Entry 5YQG (X-ray diffraction, 2.10 A resolution); this record covers chains A and E of the 6 polymer chains in the assembly.

# Chain A
Protein: 14-3-3 protein eta
From: Mus musculus
UniProtKB: P68510 (1433F_MOUSE); numbering as in UniProt (aligned over 1-246)
Chain sequence (252 residues; numbered -5 to 246; the number before each row is that of its first residue; numbers below 1 keep their minus sign (Gly-5 is residue -5)):
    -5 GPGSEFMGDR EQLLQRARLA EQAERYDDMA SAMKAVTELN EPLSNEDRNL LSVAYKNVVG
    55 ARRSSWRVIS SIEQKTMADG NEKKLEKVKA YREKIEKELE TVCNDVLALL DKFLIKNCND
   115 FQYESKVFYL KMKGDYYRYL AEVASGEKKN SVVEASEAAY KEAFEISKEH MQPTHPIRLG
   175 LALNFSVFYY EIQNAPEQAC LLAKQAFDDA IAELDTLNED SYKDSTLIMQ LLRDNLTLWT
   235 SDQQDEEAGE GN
Disordered / not traced: -5 to -1, 72-74, 209-215, 235-246
Construct notes: expression tag (-5 to 0)
Curated features (UniProtKB/Swiss-Prot):
  - site (Interaction with phosphoserine on interacting protein): Arg57, Arg132
  - modified residue: Gly2 (N-acetylglycine), Ser25 (Phosphoserine), Ser59 (Phosphoserine)

# Chain E
Protein: Peptide from Protein numb homolog
From: Mus musculus
UniProtKB: Q9QZS3 (NUMB_MOUSE); residues 260-290 here correspond to UniProt positions 271-301 (UniProt number = residue number + 11)
Chain sequence (31 residues; row label = number of the first residue in the row):
   260 LARQGSFRGF PALSQKMSPF KRQLSLRINE L
Disordered / not traced: 260-261, 263, 268-270, 288-290
Modified positions: Ser265 (phosphoserine; SEP); Ser284 (phosphoserine; SEP)
Curated features (UniProtKB/Swiss-Prot):
  - modified residue (Phosphoserine): Ser265, Ser284

# Chain A / chain E interface
Pairs across the interface (13):
  Lys50(A) - Gln282(E)
  Lys50(A) - Ser284(E)
  Lys50(A) - Leu285(E)  hydrogen bond (side chain-backbone)
  Arg57(A) - Ser284(E)
  Arg132(A) - Ser284(E)
  Tyr133(A) - Ser284(E)
  Leu177(A) - Leu283(E)
  Leu177(A) - Ser284(E)
  Leu177(A) - Leu285(E)
  Asn178(A) - Ser284(E)
  Asn178(A) - Leu285(E)  hydrogen bond (side chain-backbone)
  Val181(A) - Leu283(E)
  Asn229(A) - Leu283(E)
Also at the interface, not in a pair above, chain A (12 interface residues in all): Lys125, Gly174, Ile222, Trp233

# Overview
12 residues of chain A face 4 of chain E across their interface; the contacts include 2 hydrogen bonds. Among
the polar pairs are Lys50(A)-Leu285(E) and Asn178(A)-Leu285(E).
Here chain A is 14-3-3 protein eta and chain E is Peptide from Protein numb homolog, both from Mus musculus.
Entry 5YQG (The structure of 14-3-3 and pNumb peptide) was determined by X-ray diffraction.
